Entry 7F0T (electron microscopy, 3.10 A resolution); this record covers chains A and E of the 5 polymer chains in the assembly.

# Chain A
Name: Guanine nucleotide-binding protein G(s) subunit alpha isoforms short, Isoform Gnas-2 of Guanine nucleotide-binding protein G(s) subunit alpha isoforms short
Organism: Homo sapiens
UniProt: P63092 (GNAS2_HUMAN); the construct has insertions or renumbered stretches relative to UniProt, so the offset changes along the chain: 6-61 = UniProt 6-61; 193-195 = UniProt 62-64; 204-254 = UniProt 190-240; 265-394 = UniProt 251-380
Amino-acid sequence (248 residues; each row starts with the number of its first residue; note: 141 numbers in that range are skipped by the numbering (no residue carries them; nothing is unmodelled there)):
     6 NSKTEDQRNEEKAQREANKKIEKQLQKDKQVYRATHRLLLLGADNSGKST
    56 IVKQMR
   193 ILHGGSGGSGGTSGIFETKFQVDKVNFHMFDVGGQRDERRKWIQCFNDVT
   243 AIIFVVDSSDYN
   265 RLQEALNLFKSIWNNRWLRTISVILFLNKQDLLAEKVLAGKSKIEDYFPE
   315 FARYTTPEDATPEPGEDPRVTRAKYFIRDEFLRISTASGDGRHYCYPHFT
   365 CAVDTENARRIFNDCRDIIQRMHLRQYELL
Unresolved in the structure: 6-11, 193-206
Construct notes: engineered mutation Asp49 (Gly in P63092), Asn50 (Glu in P63092), Asp249 (Ala235 in P63092), Asp252 (Ser238 in P63092), Ala372 (Ile358 in P63092), Ile375 (Val361 in P63092); linker (196-203)
What the authors report for this chain:
  - mutagenesis - Q59L, V367A: increased catalytic activity
  - mutagenesis - Q59A, T369A: unchanged catalytic activity
  - mutagenesis - Q59L, V367A: increased catalytic activity with D(1A) dopamine receptor
  - mutagenesis - Q59A, T369A: unchanged catalytic activity with D(1A) dopamine receptor
  - mutagenesis - N23A/I26A/E27A/L30A: abolished binding to D(1A) dopamine receptor
  - mutagenesis - Y37F: unchanged binding to D(1A) dopamine receptor

# Chain E
Name: Nanobody35
Organism: synthetic construct
Notes: antibody fragment or engineered binder
Amino-acid sequence (160 residues; each row starts with the number of its first residue; numbers below 1 keep their minus sign (Met-21 is residue -21)):
   -21 MKYLLPTAAAGLLLLAAQPAMAQVQLQESGGGLVQPGGSLRLSCAASGFT
    29 FSNYKMNWVRQAPGKGLEWVSDISQSGASISYTGSVKGRFTISRDNAKNT
    79 LYLQMNSLKPEDTAVYYCARCPAPFTRDCFDVTSTTYAYRGQGTQVTVSS
   129 HHHHHHEPEA
Unresolved in the structure: -21 to 0, 129-138
Cystine bridges: Cys22-Cys96, Cys99-Cys107

# Chain A / chain E interface
Residue-residue contacts (22):
  Arg228(A) with Thr114(E), hydrogen bond
  Asp229(A) with Thr111(E); Ser112(E), hydrogen bond
  Glu230(A) with Thr111(E); Thr114(E)
  Arg232(A) with Pro100(E); Phe108(E); Tyr115(E)
  Asn254(A) with Lys43(E)
  Asn271(A) with Trp47(E)
  Ser275(A) with Asp106(E); Cys107(E), hydrogen bond (side chain-backbone); Phe108(E)
  Asn278(A) with Asp106(E)
  Asn279(A) with Asp106(E); Phe108(E)
  Arg280(A) with Asp106(E)
  Asp310(A) with Ser63(E)
  Tyr311(A) with Gly62(E); Ser63(E)
  Pro313(A) with Gly62(E)
  Glu314(A) with Lys65(E), salt bridge
Interface residues without a listed pair, chain A (18 interface residues in all): Arg231, Gln267, Leu272, Ile276
Interface residues without a listed pair, chain E (16 interface residues in all): Thr61, Arg105, Tyr117

# Summary
Chain A and chain E form an interface of 18 and 16 residues respectively; the contacts include 3 hydrogen
bonds and 1 salt bridge. Polar contacts include Glu314(A)-Lys65(E), Arg228(A)-Thr114(E) and
Asp229(A)-Ser112(E). From the paper: Q59L and V367A of chain A increase catalytic activity; Q59L and V367A of
chain A increase catalytic activity with D(1A) dopamine receptor; 6 substitutions were tested in all.
Chain A is Guanine nucleotide-binding protein G(s) subunit alpha isoforms short, Isoform Gnas-2 of Guanine
nucleotide-binding protein G(s) subunit alpha isoforms short (Homo sapiens) and chain E is Nanobody35
(synthetic construct); the structure, Cryo-EM structure of dopamine receptor 1 and mini-Gs complex with
dopamine bound, was determined by electron microscopy (same publication as 7F1O, 7F1Z, 7F23 and 7F24).
